Entry 2ERF (X-ray diffraction, 1.45 A resolution); this record covers chain A.

[Chain A]
Name: Thrombospondin-1
From: Homo sapiens
Notes: fragment: N-terminal Domain
UniProtKB: P07996 (TSP1_HUMAN); residues 7-215 here correspond to UniProt positions 25-233 (UniProt number = residue number + 18)
Amino-acid sequence (209 residues; numbered 7 to 215; the number before each row is that of its first residue):
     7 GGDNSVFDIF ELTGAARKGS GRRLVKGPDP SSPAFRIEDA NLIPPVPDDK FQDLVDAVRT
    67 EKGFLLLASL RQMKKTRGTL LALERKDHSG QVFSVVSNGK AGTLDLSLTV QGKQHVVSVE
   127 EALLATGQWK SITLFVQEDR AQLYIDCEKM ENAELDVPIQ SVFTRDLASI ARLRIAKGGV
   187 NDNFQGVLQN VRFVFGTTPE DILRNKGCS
Disulfide bonds: C153-C214

[Overview]
Chain A is Thrombospondin-1 (Homo sapiens); the structure, Crystal Structure of the Thrombospondin-1
N-terminal Domain at 1.45A Resolution, was determined by X-ray diffraction together with 1ZA4 and 1Z78 from
the same study.
